PDB entry 8CE5 | electron microscopy, 3.62 A resolution | chains B and C of the 6 polymer chains in the assembly

== Chain B ==
Protein: Heme exporter protein B
Organism: Escherichia coli K-12
UniProtKB: P0ABL8 (CCMB_ECOLI); numbering as in UniProt (aligned over 1-220)
Chain sequence (220 residues; each row starts with the number of its first residue):
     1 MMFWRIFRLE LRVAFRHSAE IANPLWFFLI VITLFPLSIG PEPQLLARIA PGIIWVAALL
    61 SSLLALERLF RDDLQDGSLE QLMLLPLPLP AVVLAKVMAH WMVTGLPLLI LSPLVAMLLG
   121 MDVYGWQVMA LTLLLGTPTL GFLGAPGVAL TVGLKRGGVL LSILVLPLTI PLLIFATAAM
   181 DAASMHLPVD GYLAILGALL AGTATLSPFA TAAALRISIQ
Unresolved in the structure: 1

== Chain C ==
Protein: Heme exporter protein C
Organism: Escherichia coli K-12
UniProtKB: P0ABM1 (CCMC_ECOLI); residues 1-245 here = UniProt positions 1-245
Chain sequence (245 residues; numbered 1 to 245; the number before each row is that of its first residue):
     1 MWKTLHQLAI PPRLYQICGW FIPWLAIASV VVLTVGWIWG FGFAPADYQQ GNSYRIIYLH
    61 VPAAIWSMGI YASMAVAAFI GLVWQMKMAN LAVAAMAPIG AVFTFIALVT GSAWGKPMWG
   121 TWWVWDARLT SELVLLFLYV GVIALWHAFD DRRLAGRAAG ILVLIGVVNL PIIHYSVEWW
   181 NTLHQGSTRM QQSIDPAMRS PLRWSIFGFL LLSATLTLMR MRNLILLMEK RRPWVSELIL
   241 KRGRK
Unresolved in the structure: 1-2, 244-245

== How chain B and chain C interact ==
Residue-residue contacts (32; chain B residue first):
  Arg48(B) with His184(C), hydrogen bond
  Leu143(B) with Asn169(C)
  Leu150(B) with Leu145(C), hydrophobic; Phe149(C); Ala158(C); Ile161(C), hydrophobic; Leu162(C), hydrophobic
  Leu154(B) with Ala148(C), hydrophobic; Phe149(C), hydrophobic
  Leu160(B) with Ala144(C), hydrophobic; Ala148(C), hydrophobic
  Ile163(B) with Val140(C), hydrophobic; Gly141(C)
  Leu164(B) with Gly141(C); Leu145(C), hydrophobic; Leu162(C), hydrophobic
  Pro167(B) with Phe137(C), hydrophobic; Ile173(C)
  Leu168(B) with Ile165(C), hydrophobic; Asn169(C)
  Pro171(B) with Ile172(C), hydrophobic; Ile173(C), hydrophobic; Ser176(C)
  Ile174(B) with Ser176(C)
  Ala178(B) with Trp179(C), hydrophobic
  Tyr192(B) with Trp179(C)
  Leu206(B) with Val168(C), hydrophobic
  Ala214(B) with Ile161(C), hydrophobic
  Ile217(B) with Leu154(C); Arg157(C)
  Gln220(B) with Leu154(C); Arg157(C), hydrogen bond
Interface residues without a listed pair, chain B (22 interface residues in all): Ile170, Phe175, Leu199, Ala210, Ala213
Interface residues without a listed pair, chain C (25 interface residues in all): Val134, Leu138, Gly166, Val177, Trp180

== In short ==
22 residues of chain B face 25 of chain C across their interface, with 2 hydrogen bonds. Polar pairs include
Arg48(B)-His184(C) and Gln220(B)-Arg157(C).
Chain B is Heme exporter protein B and chain C is Heme exporter protein C, both from Escherichia coli K-12;
the structure, Cytochrome c maturation complex CcmABCD, E154Q, ATP-bound, was determined by electron
microscopy, deposited together with 8CE1, 8CE8 and 8CEA.
